PDB entry 5LAW | X-ray diffraction, 1.64 A resolution | chain A

Chain A:
Molecule: E3 ubiquitin-protein ligase Mdm2
Organism: Homo sapiens
Notes: EC 6.3.2.-
UniProtKB: Q00987 (MDM2_HUMAN), isoform Q00987-11; residues 18-111 here correspond to UniProt positions 24-117 (UniProt number = residue number + 6)
Amino-acid sequence (94 residues; numbered 18 to 111; the number before each row is that of its first residue):
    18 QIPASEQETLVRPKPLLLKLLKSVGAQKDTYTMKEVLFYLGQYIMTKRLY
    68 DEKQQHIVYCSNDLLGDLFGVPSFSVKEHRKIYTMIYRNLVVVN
Residues lining bound ligands: 6SJ (2-[(3S,3'AS,6'S,6'AS)-6-chloranyl-6'-(3-chlorophenyl)-4'-(cyclopropylmethyl)-2-oxidanylidene-spiro[1H-indole-3,5'-3,3A,6,6A-tetrahydro-2H-pyrrolo[3,2-b]pyrrole]-1'-yl]ethanoic acid): L54, L57, G58, I61, M62, Y67, V75, F86, F91, V93, K94, H96, I99, Y100, I103

Summary:
Bound to chain A: compound 6SJ.
Chain A is E3 ubiquitin-protein ligase Mdm2 (Homo sapiens); the structure, Novel Spiro[3H-indole-3,2
-pyrrolidin]-2(1H)-one Inhibitors of the MDM2-p53 Interaction: HDM2 (MDM2) IN COMPLEX WITH COMPOUND 14, was
determined by X-ray diffraction (same publication as 5LAV, 5LAY and 5LAZ).
